5WNR - chains A and K of the 21 polymer chains in the assembly; structure by X-ray diffraction, 3.50 A resolution.

# Chain A
Molecule: 16S Ribosomal RNA rRNA
From: Thermus thermophilus (strain HB8 / ATCC 27634 / DSM 579)
Sequence (1522 nucleotides; row label = number of the first residue in the row; note: 42 numbers in that range are skipped by the numbering (no residue carries them; nothing is unmodelled there); a row labelled like 190A-190L holds insertion residues (190A, then the next letters in order); numbering starts at 0):
     0 UUUGUUGGAG AGUUUGAUCC UGGCUCAGGG UGAACGCUGG CGGCGUGCCU AAGACAUGCA
    60 AGUCGUGCGG G
    73 CCGCGGGGUU UU
    88 ACUCCG
    95 UGGUC
   101 AGCGGCGGAC GGGUGAGUAA CGCGUGGGU
  129A G
   130 ACCUACCCGG AAGAGGGGGA CAACCCGGGG AAACUCGGGC UAAUCCCCCA UGUGGACCCG
   190 C
190A-190L CCCUUGGGGUGU
   191 GUCCAAAGGG CUUU
   216 GCCCGCUUCC GGAUGGGCCC GCGUCCCAUC AGCUAGUUGG UGGGGUAAUG GCCCACCAAG
   276 GCGACGACGG GUAGCCGGUC UGAGAGGAUG GCCGGCCACA GGGGCACUGA GACACGGGCC
   336 CCACUCCUAC GGGAGGCAGC AGUUAGGAAU CUUCCGCAAU GGGCGCAAGC CUGACGGAGC
   396 GACGCCGCUU GGAGGAAGAA GCCCUUCGGG GUGUAAACUC CUGAA
   442 CCCGGGACGA AACCCCCGAC GA
   474 GGGGACUGAC GGUACCGGG
   494 GUAAUAGCGC CGGCCAACUC CGUGCCAGCA GCCGCGGUAA UACGGAGGGC GCGAGCGUUA
   554 CCCGGAUUCA CUGGGCGUAA AGGGCGUGUA GGCGGCCUGG GGCGUCCCAU GUGAAAGACC
   614 ACGGCUCAAC CGUGGGGGAG CGUGGGAUAC GCUCAGGCUA GACGGUGGGA GAGGGUGGUG
   674 GAAUUCCCGG AGUAGCGGUG AAAUGCGCAG AUACCGGGAG GAACGCCGAU GGCGAAGGCA
   734 GCCACCUGGU CCACCCGUGA CGCUGAGGCG CGAAAGCGUG GGGAGCAAAC CGGAUUAGAU
   794 ACCCGGGUAG UCCACGCCCU AAACGAUGCG CGCUAGGUCU CUGGGUCU
   848 CCUGGGGGCC GAAGCUAACG CGUUAAGCGC GCCGCCUGGG GAGUACGGCC GCAAGGCUGA
   908 AACUCAAAGG AAUUGACGGG GGCCCGCACA AGCGGUGGAG CAUGUGGUUU AAUUCGAAGX
   968 AACGCGAAGA ACCUUACCAG GCCUUGACAU GCUAGG
 1003A G
  1004 AACCCGGGUG AAAGCCUGGG GUGCCCC
1030A-1030D GCGA
  1031 GGGGAGCCCU AGCACAGGUG CUGCAUGGCC GUCGUCAGCU CGUGCCGUGA GGUGUUGGGU
  1091 UAAGUCCCGC AACGAGCGCA ACCCCCGCCG UUAGUUGCCA GCGGUUCGGC CGGGCACUCU
  1151 AACGGGACUG CCCGCGAAA
  1171 GCGGGAGGAA GGAGGGGACG ACGUCUGGUC AGCAUGGCCC UUACGGCCUG GGCGACACAC
  1231 GUGCUACAAU GCCCACUACA AAGCGAUGCC ACCCGGCAAC GGGGAGCUAA UCGCAAAAAG
  1291 GUGGGCCCAG UUCGGAUUGG GGUCUGCAAC CCGACCCCAU GAAGCCGGAA UCGCUAGUAA
  1351 UCGCGGAUCA G
 1361A C
  1362 CAUGCCGCGG UGAAUACGUU CCCGGGCCUU GUACACACXG CCXGUXACGC CAUGGGAGCG
  1422 GGCUCUACCC GAAGUCGCCG GG
  1446 AGCCUACGGG
  1459 CAGGCGCCGA GGGUAGGGCC CGUGACUGGG GCGAAGUCGU AACAAGGUAG CUGUACCGGA
  1519 AGGUGCGGCU GGAUCCACUC CUUUCU
Unresolved in the structure: 0-4, 1534-1538
Construct notes: conflict C1534 (A132811 in 55771382), A1535 (C132812 in 55771382)
Modified positions: PSU (pseudouridine-5'-monophosphate) at position 516, 7MG (7N-methyl-8-hydroguanosine-5'-monophosphate) at position 527, M2G (N2-dimethylguanosine-5'-monophosphate) at position 966, 5MC (5-methylcytidine-5'-monophosphate) at position 967, 2MG (2N-methylguanosine-5'-monophosphate) at position 1207, 5MC (5-methylcytidine-5'-monophosphate) at position 1400, 4OC (4n,o2'-methylcytidine-5'-monophosphate) at position 1402, 5MC (5-methylcytidine-5'-monophosphate) at position 1404, 5MC (5-methylcytidine-5'-monophosphate) at position 1407, UR3 (3-methyluridine-5'-monophoshate) at position 1498, MA6 (6N-dimethyladenosine-5'-monophoshate) at position 1518, MA6 (6N-dimethyladenosine-5'-monophoshate) at position 1519, PSU (pseudouridine-5'-monophosphate) at position 1540, PSU (pseudouridine-5'-monophosphate) at position 1541
Glycans and other covalent adducts: covalent link U82-5MC_1400
Bound ions: Mg2+ site 1 near U5 (its only coordinating residue here); Mg2+ site 2 near G21 (its only coordinating residue here); Mg2+ site 3: A59, U387; Mg2+ site 4: G61, U62; Mg2+ site 5: G70, U98; Mg2+ site 6 near A88 (its only coordinating residue here); Mg2+ site 7 near C89 (its only coordinating residue here); Mg2+ site 8 near G107 (its only coordinating residue here); Mg2+ site 9 near G117 (its only coordinating residue here); Mg2+ site 10: C121, G124, U125; Mg2+ site 11 near C175 (its only coordinating residue here); Mg2+ site 12 near U182 (its only coordinating residue here); 72 more Mg2+ sites not listed

# Chain K
Protein: 30S ribosomal protein S11
From: Thermus thermophilus (strain HB8 / ATCC 27634 / DSM 579)
UniProtKB: P80376 (RS11_THET8); numbering as in UniProt (aligned over 11-126)
Sequence (116 residues; numbered 11 to 126; the number before each row is that of its first residue):
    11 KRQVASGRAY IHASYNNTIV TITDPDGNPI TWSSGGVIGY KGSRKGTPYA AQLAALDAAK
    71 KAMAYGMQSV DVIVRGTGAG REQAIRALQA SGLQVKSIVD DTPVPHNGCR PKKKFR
Bound ions: Mg2+: Asn26 (shared with G691(A), U692(A) of chain A)

# How chain A and chain K interact
Pairs across the interface (74):
  G674(A) with His116(K), base contact
  A675(A) with Val114(K), hydrogen bond to the sugar; Pro115(K), sugar contact; His116(K), hydrogen bond to the base; Gly118(K), base contact
  A676(A) with Pro113(K), sugar contact; Pro115(K), sugar contact; Cys119(K), base contact
  U677(A) with Cys119(K), base contact
  G683(A) with Asn38(K), hydrogen bond to the base; Pro39(K), base contact
  A684(A) with Asn38(K), sugar contact; Pro39(K), hydrogen bond to the sugar
  G685(A) with Pro39(K), sugar contact; Ile40(K), phosphate contact; Trp42(K), sugar contact
  U686(A) with Trp42(K), hydrogen bond to the base; Tyr75(K), phosphate contact
  A687(A) with Lys71(K), salt bridge to the phosphate
  G688(A) with Trp42(K), sugar contact; Ser44(K), hydrogen bond to the phosphate; Gly46(K), sugar contact; Val47(K), sugar contact
  C689(A) with Asn27(K), hydrogen bond to the phosphate; Ser44(K), hydrogen bond to the phosphate; Gly45(K), phosphate contact; Gly46(K), hydrogen bond to the phosphate; Lys55(K), salt bridge to the phosphate
  G690(A) with Asn27(K), hydrogen bond to the phosphate; Lys55(K), salt bridge to the phosphate
  G691(A) with Asn26(K), hydrogen bond to the phosphate; Lys51(K), base contact; Gly52(K), base contact; Lys55(K), hydrogen bond to the base
  U692(A) with Asn26(K), hydrogen bond to the phosphate; Gly52(K), base contact; Ser53(K), hydrogen bond to the base; Lys124(K), salt bridge to the phosphate
  A694(A) with Ser53(K), hydrogen bond to the phosphate
  A695(A) with Gly52(K), phosphate contact; Ser53(K), hydrogen bond to the phosphate
  A704(A) with Trp42(K), base contact
  A706(A) with Ile29(K), sugar contact; Thr31(K), hydrogen bond to the sugar; Pro39(K), base contact
  C707(A) with Tyr20(K), phosphate contact; Gly37(K), hydrogen bond to the sugar; Pro39(K), base contact; Arg85(K), salt bridge to the phosphate
  C708(A) with Tyr20(K), phosphate contact; Asp36(K), sugar contact; Gly37(K), sugar contact; Arg85(K), salt bridge to the phosphate
  G714(A) with Cys119(K), base contact
  A715(A) with Gly118(K), base contact
  A716(A) with Asn117(K), hydrogen bond to the sugar; Gly118(K), base contact
  C717(A) with His116(K), sugar contact; Asn117(K), sugar contact
  G718(A) with His116(K), stacking on the base; Asn117(K), sugar contact
  A777(A) with Cys119(K), base contact
  G778(A) with Cys119(K), sugar contact; Arg120(K), hydrogen bond to the sugar
  C779(A) with Arg120(K), hydrogen bond to the sugar; Pro121(K), sugar contact; Lys122(K), phosphate contact
  A780(A) with Lys122(K), phosphate contact; Lys123(K), hydrogen bond to the phosphate
  C797(A) with Lys124(K), salt bridge to the phosphate
  G798(A) with Lys122(K), salt bridge to the phosphate
  G1523(A) with Lys123(K), salt bridge to the phosphate
  C1524(A) with Arg120(K), salt bridge to the phosphate
  G1525(A) with Arg120(K), salt bridge to the phosphate
Interface residues without a listed pair, chain A (37 interface residues in all): U705, C796, U1522
Interface residues without a listed pair, chain K (39 interface residues in all): Arg12, His22, Ser24, Thr33, Arg126

# In short
37 residues of chain A face 39 of chain K across their interface; the contacts include 22 hydrogen bonds, 11
salt bridges and 1 aromatic stacking contact. Among the polar pairs are A675(A)-His116(K), G683(A)-Asn38(K)
and U686(A)-Trp42(K). A59(A) and U387(A) form the Mg2+ site 3.
Here chain A is 16S Ribosomal RNA rRNA and chain K is 30S ribosomal protein S11, both from Thermus
thermophilus (strain HB8 / ATCC 27634 / DSM 579). Entry 5WNR (Crystal Structure of 30S ribosomal subunit from
Thermus thermophilus) was determined by X-ray diffraction, deposited together with 5WNP, 5WNQ, 5WNS, 5WNT,
5WNU and 5WNV.
